PDB entry 9R3L | X-ray diffraction, 2.16 A resolution | chains C and G of the 4 polymer chains in the assembly

[Chain C (and G)]
Name: Isoform L-type of Pyruvate kinase PKLR
Source organism: Homo sapiens
Notes: EC 2.7.1.40; chain G of this document is another copy of the same molecule, construct and numbering; everything in this record applies to it too
Reference sequence: P30613 (KPYR_HUMAN), isoform P30613-2; aligned to UniProt positions 1-543 over residues 1-543
Chain sequence (447 residues; each row starts with the number of its first residue; note: 98 numbers in that range are skipped by the numbering (no residue carries them; nothing is unmodelled there); numbers below 1 keep their minus sign (Gly-1 is residue -1)):
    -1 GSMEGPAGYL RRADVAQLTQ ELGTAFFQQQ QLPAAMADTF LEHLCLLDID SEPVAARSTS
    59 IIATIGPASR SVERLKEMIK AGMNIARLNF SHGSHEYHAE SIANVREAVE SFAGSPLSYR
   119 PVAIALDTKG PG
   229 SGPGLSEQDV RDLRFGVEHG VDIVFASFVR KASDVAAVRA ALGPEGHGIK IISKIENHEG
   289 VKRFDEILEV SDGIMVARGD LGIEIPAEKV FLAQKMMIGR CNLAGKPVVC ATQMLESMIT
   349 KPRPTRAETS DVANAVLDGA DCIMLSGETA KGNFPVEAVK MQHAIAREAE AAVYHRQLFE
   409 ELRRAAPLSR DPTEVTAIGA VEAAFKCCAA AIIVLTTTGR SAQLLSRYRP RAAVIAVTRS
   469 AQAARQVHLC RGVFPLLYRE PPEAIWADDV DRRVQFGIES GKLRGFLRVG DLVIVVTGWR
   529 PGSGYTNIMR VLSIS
Disordered / not traced: -1 to 21 (chain G: -1 to 22)
Differences from the reference sequence: expression tag (-1 to 0); conflict Asp12 (Ser in P30613); linker (130, 229-230)
Bound ions: K+: Asn87, Asp125, Thr126; Mg2+: Glu284, Asp308 (together with oxalate ion)
Small-molecule neighbours:
  - hiingpssmgmgti-uhfffaoysa-n (A1JB0; 4-[4-[[7-(azetidin-1-yl)-2,1,3-benzoxadiazol-4-yl]sulfonyl]piperazin-1-yl]sulfonylbenzene-1,2-diol): Phe38, Leu39, Leu42, Asn330, Leu365, Asp366, Tyr402, Gln405, Leu406, Glu409
  - 1,6-di-O-phosphono-beta-D-fructofuranose (FBP): Leu443, Thr444, Thr445, Thr446, Gly447, Arg448, Ser449, Trp494, Val498, Arg501, Gly526, Trp527, Arg528, Pro529, Gly530, Ser531, Gly532, Tyr533, Thr534
  - oxalate ion (OXL): Arg85, Asp125, Lys282, Glu284, Met303, Ala305, Arg306, Gly307, Asp308, Ala339, Thr340, Met372

[Interface between chain C and chain G]
Residue-residue contacts - 97 pairs, chain C then chain G:
  Thr37(C) - Glu409(G)
  Thr37(C) - Arg412(G)
  Phe38(C) - Gln405(G)
  Phe38(C) - Glu409(G)  hydrogen bond (backbone-side chain)
  Leu39(C) - Gly327(G)
  Leu39(C) - Leu331(G)  hydrophobic
  Leu39(C) - Glu409(G)  hydrogen bond (backbone-side chain)
  Leu42(C) - Lys323(G)
  Leu42(C) - Met324(G)
  Cys43(C) - Met324(G)
  Cys43(C) - Gly327(G)
  Cys43(C) - Arg328(G)  hydrogen bond (backbone-side chain)
  Cys43(C) - Leu331(G)  hydrophobic
  Leu45(C) - Met324(G)
  Asp46(C) - Lys290(G)  salt bridge
  Ile47(C) - His286(G)
  Ile47(C) - Val289(G)  hydrophobic
  Ile47(C) - Lys317(G)  hydrogen bond (backbone-side chain)
  Ile47(C) - Ala321(G)
  Asp48(C) - His286(G)  salt bridge
  Asp48(C) - Lys290(G)  salt bridge
  Glu50(C) - Lys317(G)  salt bridge
  His286(C) - Ile47(G)
  His286(C) - Asp48(G)  salt bridge
  Val289(C) - Ile47(G)  hydrophobic
  Lys290(C) - Asp46(G)  salt bridge
  Lys290(C) - Asp48(G)  salt bridge
  Arg306(C) - Arg354(G)  hydrogen bond (backbone-side chain)
  Arg306(C) - Ala355(G)
  Arg306(C) - Ser358(G)
  Gly307(C) - Arg354(G)  hydrogen bond (backbone-side chain)
  Gly310(C) - Arg354(G)
  Ala315(C) - Thr357(G)
  Glu316(C) - Ala392(G)
  Glu316(C) - Ile393(G)
  Glu316(C) - Glu396(G)
  Lys317(C) - Ile47(G)  hydrogen bond (side chain-backbone)
  Lys317(C) - Glu50(G)  salt bridge
  Lys317(C) - Glu396(G)  salt bridge
  Phe319(C) - Ala361(G)  hydrophobic
  Phe319(C) - Glu396(G)
  Phe319(C) - Ala397(G)
  Leu320(C) - Gln29(G)
  Leu320(C) - Glu396(G)
  Leu320(C) - Ala400(G)  hydrophobic
  Lys323(C) - Leu42(G)
  Lys323(C) - Asn362(G)  hydrogen bond
  Lys323(C) - Leu365(G)
  Met324(C) - Leu42(G)
  Met324(C) - Cys43(G)
  Met324(C) - Leu45(G)
  Gly327(C) - Leu39(G)
  Gly327(C) - Cys43(G)
  Arg328(C) - Cys43(G)  hydrogen bond (side chain-backbone)
  Leu331(C) - Leu39(G)  hydrophobic
  Leu331(C) - Cys43(G)  hydrophobic
  Thr340(C) - Arg354(G)
  Gln341(C) - Thr353(G)
  Gln341(C) - Arg354(G)  hydrogen bond (side chain-backbone)
  Gln341(C) - Ala355(G)
  Met342(C) - Ala355(G)
  Thr353(C) - Gln341(G)
  Arg354(C) - Arg306(G)  hydrogen bond (side chain-backbone)
  Arg354(C) - Gly307(G)  hydrogen bond (side chain-backbone)
  Arg354(C) - Gly310(G)
  Arg354(C) - Ile311(G)
  Arg354(C) - Thr340(G)
  Arg354(C) - Gln341(G)  hydrogen bond (backbone-side chain)
  Ala355(C) - Gln341(G)
  Ala355(C) - Met342(G)
  Ala355(C) - Ala355(G)
  Ala355(C) - Glu356(G)
  Ala355(C) - Asp359(G)
  Glu356(C) - Ala355(G)
  Thr357(C) - Ala315(G)
  Ser358(C) - Arg306(G)
  Ser358(C) - Asp359(G)  hydrogen bond
  Asp359(C) - Ala355(G)
  Asp359(C) - Ser358(G)  hydrogen bond
  Ala361(C) - Phe319(G)  hydrophobic
  Asn362(C) - Lys323(G)  hydrogen bond
  Asn362(C) - Asn362(G)
  Leu365(C) - Lys323(G)
  Ala392(C) - Glu316(G)
  Ile393(C) - Glu316(G)
  Glu396(C) - Glu316(G)
  Glu396(C) - Lys317(G)  salt bridge
  Glu396(C) - Phe319(G)
  Glu396(C) - Leu320(G)
  Ala397(C) - Phe319(G)
  Ala400(C) - Leu320(G)  hydrophobic
  Gln405(C) - Gln405(G)  hydrogen bond
  Glu409(C) - Thr37(G)
  Glu409(C) - Phe38(G)  hydrogen bond (side chain-backbone)
  Glu409(C) - Leu39(G)  hydrogen bond (side chain-backbone)
  Arg412(C) - Thr37(G)
  Ala413(C) - Leu39(G)  hydrophobic
Also at the interface, not in a pair above, chain C (55 interface residues in all): Gln29, Ser49, Pro51, Ile311, Ile313, Ala321, Glu344
Also at the interface, not in a pair above, chain G (55 interface residues in all): Ser49, Pro51, Ile313, Glu344, Ala413

[Summary]
Chain C and chain G each contribute 55 residues to their interface; the contacts include 19 hydrogen bonds and
10 salt bridges. Among the polar pairs are Asp46(C)-Lys290(G), Asp48(C)-His286(G) and Asp48(C)-Lys290(G).
Bound to chain C: oxalate ion, 1,6-di-O-phosphono-beta-D-fructofuranose and hiingpssmgmgti-uhfffaoysa-n.
Both chains are Isoform L-type of Pyruvate kinase PKLR (Homo sapiens). Entry 9R3L (Structure of liver pyruvate
kinase in complex with fluorescent probe 4d) was determined by X-ray diffraction, deposited together with
9R3H, 9R3I, 9R3M and 9R3O.
